7M3S - chains A and B; structure by X-ray diffraction, 1.55 A resolution.

# Chain A
Molecule: Tryptophan synthase alpha chain
Organism: Salmonella typhimurium (strain LT2 / SGSC1412 / ATCC 700720)
Notes: EC 4.2.1.20
UniProtKB: P00929 (TRPA_SALTY); residues 1-268 here = UniProt positions 1-268
Chain sequence (268 residues; numbered 1 to 268; the number before each row is that of its first residue):
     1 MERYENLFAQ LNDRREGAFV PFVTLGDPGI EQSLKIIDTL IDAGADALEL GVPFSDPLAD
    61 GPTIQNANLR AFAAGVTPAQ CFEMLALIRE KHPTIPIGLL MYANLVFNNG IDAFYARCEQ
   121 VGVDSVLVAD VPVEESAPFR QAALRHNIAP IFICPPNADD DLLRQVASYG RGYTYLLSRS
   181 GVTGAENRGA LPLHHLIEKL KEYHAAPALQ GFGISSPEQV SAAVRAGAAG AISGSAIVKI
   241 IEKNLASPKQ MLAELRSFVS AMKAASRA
Not modelled in the structure: 191-192, 268
Ligand contacts: F6F (2-{[4-(trifluoromethoxy)benzoyl]amino}ethyl dihydrogen phosphate): Phe-22, Glu-49, Ala-59, Asp-60, Ile-64, Leu-100, Leu-127, Ala-129, Ile-153, Tyr-175, Arg-179, Thr-183, Gly-184, Phe-212, Gly-213, Ile-214, Ile-232, Ser-233, Gly-234, Ser-235
UniProt features mapped onto this chain:
  - active site (Proton acceptor): Glu-49, Asp-60

# Chain B
Molecule: Tryptophan synthase beta chain
Organism: Salmonella typhimurium (strain LT2 / SGSC1412 / ATCC 700720)
Notes: EC 4.2.1.20
UniProtKB: P0A2K1 (TRPB_SALTY); residues 1-397 here = UniProt positions 1-397
Chain sequence (397 residues; row label = number of the first residue in the row):
     1 MTTLLNPYFG EFGGMYVPQI LMPALNQLEE AFVSAQKDPE FQAQFADLLK NYAGRPTALT
    61 KCQNITAGTR TTLYLKREDL LHGGAHKTNQ VLGQALLAKR MGKSEIIAET GAGQHGVASA
   121 LASALLGLKC RIYMGAKDVE RQSPNVFRMR LMGAEVIPVH SGSATLKDAC NEALRDWSGS
   181 YETAHYMLGT AAGPHPYPTI VREFQRMIGE ETKAQILDKE GRLPDAVIAC VGGGSNAIGM
   241 FADFINDTSV GLIGVEPGGH GIETGEHGAP LKHGRVGIYF GMKAPMMQTA DGQIEESYSI
   301 SAGLDFPSVG PQHAYLNSIG RADYVSITDD EALEAFKTLC RHEGIIPALE SSHALAHALK
   361 MMREQPEKEQ LLVVNLSGRG DKDIFTVHDI LKARGEI
Not modelled in the structure: 1
Glycans and other covalent adducts: pyridoxal phosphate (PLP) linked to Lys-87
Ion coordination: Na+ site 1: Gly-232, Phe-306, Ser-308; Na+ site 2: Glu-296, Ser-297, Asp-305
Ligand contacts:
  - F6F (2-{[4-(trifluoromethoxy)benzoyl]amino}ethyl dihydrogen phosphate): Glu-109, Thr-110, Gly-111, Ala-112, Gly-113, Gln-114, His-115, Gly-116, Leu-166, Cys-170, Leu-174, Tyr-186, Leu-188, Gly-189, Thr-190, Ala-192, Gly-193, Pro-194, Phe-280, Gly-281, Gly-303, Phe-306
  - pyridoxal phosphate (PLP): Ala-85, His-86, Gln-114, Thr-190, Cys-230, Val-231, Gly-232, Gly-233, Gly-234, Ser-235, Asn-236, Gly-303, Leu-304, Ala-348, Glu-350, Ser-351, Ser-377, Gly-378
UniProt features mapped onto this chain:
  - modified residue: Lys-87 (N6-(pyridoxal phosphate)lysine)

# How chain A and chain B interact
Pairs across the interface - 66 pairs, chain A then chain B:
  Pro-53(A) / Gln-293(B)  hydrogen bond (backbone-side chain)
  Phe-54(A) / Gly-292(B)
  Phe-54(A) / Gln-293(B)
  Ser-55(A) / Lys-167(B)
  Ser-55(A) / Gln-293(B)  hydrogen bond (backbone-side chain)
  Ser-55(A) / Ile-294(B)  hydrogen bond (side chain-backbone)
  Asp-56(A) / Lys-167(B)  salt bridge
  Asp-56(A) / Asp-168(B)
  Asp-56(A) / Asn-171(B)  hydrogen bond
  Asp-56(A) / Tyr-279(B)  hydrogen bond
  Asp-56(A) / Ile-294(B)
  Pro-57(A) / Arg-175(B)  hydrogen bond (backbone-side chain)
  Leu-58(A) / Pro-18(B)
  Leu-58(A) / Asn-171(B)
  Leu-58(A) / Arg-175(B)
  Leu-58(A) / Tyr-279(B)  hydrophobic
  Asp-60(A) / Arg-175(B)  hydrogen bond (backbone-side chain)
  Gln-65(A) / Ser-161(B)
  Gln-65(A) / Arg-175(B)
  Phe-72(A) / Gln-293(B)
  Thr-77(A) / Asp-291(B)
  Pro-78(A) / Asp-291(B)
  Ala-103(A) / Ile-278(B)  hydrophobic
  Asn-104(A) / Gly-277(B)
  Asn-104(A) / Ile-278(B)  hydrogen bond (side chain-backbone)
  Asn-104(A) / Gln-288(B)  hydrogen bond
  Asn-104(A) / Gly-292(B)  hydrogen bond (side chain-backbone)
  Leu-105(A) / Asp-291(B)
  Leu-105(A) / Gly-292(B)
  Phe-107(A) / Val-276(B)
  Phe-107(A) / Gly-277(B)
  Phe-107(A) / Ile-278(B)  hydrophobic
  Phe-107(A) / Lys-283(B)
  Asn-108(A) / Arg-275(B)  hydrogen bond
  Asn-108(A) / Gln-288(B)
  Asn-108(A) / Ala-290(B)  hydrogen bond (side chain-backbone)
  Asn-108(A) / Asp-291(B)  hydrogen bond (side chain-backbone)
  Asn-108(A) / Gly-292(B)
  Ala-129(A) / Pro-18(B)
  Asp-130(A) / Tyr-16(B)
  Asp-130(A) / Val-17(B)  hydrogen bond (backbone-backbone)
  Asp-130(A) / Pro-18(B)
  Pro-132(A) / Met-15(B)
  Pro-132(A) / Val-17(B)
  Pro-132(A) / Gln-19(B)
  Pro-132(A) / Met-22(B)  hydrophobic
  Val-133(A) / Gln-19(B)  hydrogen bond (backbone-side chain)
  Glu-134(A) / Gln-19(B)  hydrogen bond
  Glu-134(A) / Met-22(B)
  Glu-135(A) / Tyr-8(B)  hydrogen bond
  Glu-135(A) / Gly-14(B)
  Glu-135(A) / Met-15(B)  hydrogen bond (side chain-backbone)
  Glu-135(A) / Tyr-16(B)
  Phe-139(A) / Ile-278(B)  hydrophobic
  Ile-153(A) / Gln-19(B)
  Pro-155(A) / Ile-20(B)  hydrophobic
  Pro-156(A) / Ile-20(B)
  Asn-157(A) / Ile-20(B)
  Asn-157(A) / Pro-23(B)
  Leu-162(A) / Gln-19(B)
  Ser-180(A) / Ile-20(B)
  Ser-180(A) / Ser-178(B)
  Ser-180(A) / Gly-179(B)
  Gly-181(A) / Ser-178(B)  hydrogen bond (backbone-backbone)
  Gly-181(A) / Gly-179(B)
  Val-182(A) / Arg-175(B)
Other interface residues (no listed pair), chain A (36 interface residues in all): Ala-59, Leu-69, Val-131, Leu-177, Arg-179
Other interface residues (no listed pair), chain B (35 interface residues in all): Thr-2, Gly-162, Glu-172, Leu-174, Tyr-181, Thr-289

# Overview
36 residues of chain A face 35 of chain B across their interface, with 19 hydrogen bonds and 1 salt bridge.
Polar pairs include Asp-56(A)/Lys-167(B), Pro-53(A)/Gln-293(B) and Ser-55(A)/Gln-293(B). Bound to chain A:
compound F6F. Ligands of chain B: compound F6F.
Chain A is Tryptophan synthase alpha chain and chain B is Tryptophan synthase beta chain, both from Salmonella
typhimurium (strain LT2 / SGSC1412 / ATCC 700720); the structure, The internal aldimine form of the wild-type
Salmonella Typhimurium Tryptophan Synthase in complex with
N-(4'-trifluoromethoxybenzoyl)-2-amino-1-ethylphosphate (F6F) ..., was determined by X-ray diffraction.
